PDB entry 6FY3 | X-ray diffraction, 2.60 A resolution | chains X and Y of the 3 polymer chains in the assembly

Chain X:
Molecule: CAP228-3D Heavy Chain
Organism: Homo sapiens
Sequence (238 residues; numbered 1 to 225 plus 13 insertion-coded residues; the number before each row is that of its first residue; a row labelled like 82A-82C holds insertion residues (82A, then the next letters in order)):
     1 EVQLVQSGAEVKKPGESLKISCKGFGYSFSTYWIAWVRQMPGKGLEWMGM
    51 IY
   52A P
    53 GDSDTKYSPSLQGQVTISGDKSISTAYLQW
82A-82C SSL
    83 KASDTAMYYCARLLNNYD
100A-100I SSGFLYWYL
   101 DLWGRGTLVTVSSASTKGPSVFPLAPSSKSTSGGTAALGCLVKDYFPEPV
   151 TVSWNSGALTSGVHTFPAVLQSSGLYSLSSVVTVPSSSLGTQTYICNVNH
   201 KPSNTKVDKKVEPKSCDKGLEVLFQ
Not modelled in the structure: 121-138, 150-165, 182-195, 214-225
Disulfides: Cys22-Cys92, Cys140-Cys196

Chain Y:
Molecule: CAP228-3D Light Chain
Organism: Homo sapiens
Sequence (218 residues; row label = number of the first residue in the row; note: 1 number in that range is skipped by the numbering (no residue carries it; nothing is unmodelled there); a row labelled like 30A-30B holds insertion residues (30A, then the next letters in order)):
     1 NFMLTQPHS
    11 VSESPGKTVTISCTRSSGSI
30A-30B AS
    31 DYVQWYQQRPGSSPTTVIYEDNQRPSGVPDRFSGSI
66A-66B DS
    67 SSNSASLTISGLKTEDEADYYCQSYDMTN
95A-95B HN
    96 WVFGGGTKLTV
  106A L
   107 GQPKAAPSVTLFPPSSEELQANKATLVCLISDFYPGAVTVAWKADSSPVK
   157 AGVETTTPSKQSNNKYAASSYLSLTPEQWKSHRSYSCQVTHEGSTVEKTV
   207 APTECS
Not modelled in the structure: 120-129, 207-212
Disulfides: Cys23-Cys88, Cys134-Cys193

Chain X / chain Y interface:
Pairs across the interface (49; chain X residue first):
  Gln39(X) with Gln38(Y), hydrogen bond; Tyr87(Y), hydrogen bond
  Lys43(X) with Tyr87(Y)
  Gly44(X) with Tyr87(Y)
  Leu45(X) with Tyr87(Y); Phe98(Y)
  Trp47(X) with His95A(Y); Asn95B(Y); Trp96(Y), hydrophobic; Phe98(Y), hydrophobic
  Met50(X) with Trp96(Y), hydrophobic
  Lys58(X) with His95A(Y), hydrogen bond
  Pro61(X) with Asn95(Y); Asn95B(Y)
  Tyr91(X) with Gln38(Y); Ser42(Y); Ser43(Y); Pro44(Y)
  Tyr100F(X) with Tyr49(Y), hydrophobic; Glu50(Y)
  Tyr100H(X) with Thr46(Y); Tyr49(Y), hydrophobic; Pro55(Y)
  Leu100I(X) with Tyr36(Y); Thr46(Y), hydrogen bond (backbone-side chain); Trp96(Y), hydrophobic
  Trp103(X) with Tyr36(Y), hydrophobic; Ser43(Y); Pro44(Y), hydrogen bond (side chain-backbone); Thr45(Y)
  Gly104(X) with Ser43(Y)
  Leu141(X) with Tyr177(Y), hydrophobic
  Lys143(X) with Thr131(Y)
  Phe166(X) with Ile136(Y); Ser137(Y); Ala174(Y)
  Pro167(X) with Ser165(Y); Ser175(Y)
  Val169(X) with Thr162(Y); Ser175(Y); Tyr177(Y), hydrophobic
  Leu170(X) with Glu160(Y)
  Gln171(X) with Glu160(Y)
  Ser172(X) with Glu160(Y), hydrogen bond (backbone-side chain)
  Ser177(X) with Tyr177(Y)
  Leu178(X) with Tyr177(Y)
  Ser179(X) with Val133(Y); Leu135(Y); Tyr177(Y), hydrogen bond
Also at the interface, not in a pair above, chain X (32 interface residues in all): Gly42, Ser60, Leu95, Leu100E, Trp100G, Gly139, Ala168
Also at the interface, not in a pair above, chain Y (33 interface residues in all): Gly100, Phe118, Thr161, Thr163, Ala173, Ser179

Summary:
32 residues of chain X face 33 of chain Y across their interface, with 7 hydrogen bonds. Among the polar pairs
are Gln39(X)-Gln38(Y), Gln39(X)-Tyr87(Y) and Lys58(X)-His95A(Y).
Here chain X is CAP228-3D Heavy Chain and chain Y is CAP228-3D Light Chain, both from Homo sapiens. Entry 6FY3
(Crystal structure of a V2-directed, RV144 vaccine-like antibody from HIV-1 infection, CAP228-3D, bound to a
heterologous ...) was determined by X-ray diffraction.
